PDB entry 5VNW | X-ray diffraction, 2.60 A resolution | chains A and D

Chain A:
Protein: Serum albumin
From: Homo sapiens
UniProtKB: P02768 (ALBU_HUMAN); residues 1-585 here correspond to UniProt positions 25-609 (UniProt number = residue number + 24)
Amino-acid sequence (585 residues; each row starts with the number of its first residue):
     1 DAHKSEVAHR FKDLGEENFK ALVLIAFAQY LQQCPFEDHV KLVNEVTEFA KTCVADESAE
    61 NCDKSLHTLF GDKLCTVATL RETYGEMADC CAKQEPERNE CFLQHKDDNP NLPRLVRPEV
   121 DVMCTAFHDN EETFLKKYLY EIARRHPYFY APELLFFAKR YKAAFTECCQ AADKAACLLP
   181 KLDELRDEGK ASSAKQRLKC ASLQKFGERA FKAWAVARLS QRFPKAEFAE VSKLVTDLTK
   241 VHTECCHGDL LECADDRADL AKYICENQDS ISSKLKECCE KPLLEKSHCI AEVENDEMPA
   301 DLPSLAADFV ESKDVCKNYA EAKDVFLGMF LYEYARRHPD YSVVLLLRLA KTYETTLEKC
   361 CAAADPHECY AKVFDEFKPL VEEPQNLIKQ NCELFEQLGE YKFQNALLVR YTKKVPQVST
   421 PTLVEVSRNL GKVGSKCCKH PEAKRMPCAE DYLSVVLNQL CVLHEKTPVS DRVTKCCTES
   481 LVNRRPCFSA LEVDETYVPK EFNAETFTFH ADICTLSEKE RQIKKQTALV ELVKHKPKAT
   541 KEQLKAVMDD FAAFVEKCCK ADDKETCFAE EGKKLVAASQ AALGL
Disordered / not traced: 1, 585
UniProt features mapped onto this chain:
  - binding site (Cu cation): His-3
  - binding site (Ca(2+)): Glu-6, Asp-13, Glu-244, Asp-249, Glu-252, Asp-255, Asp-259
  - binding site (Zn(2+)): His-67, His-247, Asp-249
  - binding site ((4Z,15Z)-bilirubin IXalpha): Lys-240
  - site: Lys-4 (Not glycated), Lys-20 (Not glycated), Lys-41 (Not glycated), Lys-64 (Not glycated), Lys-73 (Not glycated), Lys-93 (Not glycated), Lys-106 (Not glycated), Lys-136 (Not glycated), Lys-159 (Not glycated), Lys-174 (Not glycated), Lys-181 (Not glycated), Lys-190 (Not glycated), Lys-195 (Not glycated), Lys-199 (Aspirin-acetylated lysine), Lys-205 (Not glycated), Lys-212 (Not glycated), Lys-240 (Not glycated), Lys-262 (Not glycated), Lys-274 (Not glycated), Lys-286 (Not glycated) and 18 more in UniProt
  - modified residue: Ser-5 (Phosphoserine), Ser-58 (Phosphoserine), Ser-65 (Phosphoserine), Thr-83 (Phosphothreonine), Lys-205 (N6-succinyllysine), Ser-273 (Phosphoserine), Ser-419 (Phosphoserine), Thr-420 (Phosphothreonine), Thr-422 (Phosphothreonine), Lys-436 (N6-succinyllysine), Ser-489 (Phosphoserine), Lys-519 (N6-succinyllysine), Lys-534 (N6-methyllysine), Lys-564 (N6-succinyllysine)
  - glycosylation: Lys-12 (N-linked (Glc) (glycation) lysine), Lys-51 (N-linked (Glc) (glycation) lysine), Lys-137 (N-linked (Glc) (glycation) lysine), Lys-162 (N-linked (Glc) (glycation) lysine), Lys-199 (N-linked (Glc) (glycation) lysine), Lys-225 (N-linked (Glc) (glycation) lysine), Lys-233 (N-linked (Glc) (glycation) lysine), Lys-276 (N-linked (Glc) (glycation) lysine), Lys-281 (N-linked (Glc) (glycation) lysine), Lys-313 (N-linked (Glc) (glycation) lysine), Lys-317 (N-linked (Glc) (glycation) lysine), Asn-318 (N-linked (GlcNAc...) asparagine), Lys-323 (N-linked (Glc) (glycation) lysine), Lys-351 (N-linked (Glc) (glycation) lysine), Lys-378 (N-linked (Glc) (glycation) lysine), Lys-413 (N-linked (Glc) (glycation) lysine), Lys-439 (N-linked (Glc) (glycation) lysine), Lys-444 (N-linked (Glc) (glycation) lysine), Asp-494 (N-linked (GlcNAc...) asparagine), Lys-525 (N-linked (Glc) (glycation) lysine) and 4 more in UniProt
Disulfides: Cys-53/Cys-62, Cys-75/Cys-91, Cys-90/Cys-101, Cys-124/Cys-169, Cys-168/Cys-177, Cys-200/Cys-246, Cys-245/Cys-253, Cys-265/Cys-279, Cys-278/Cys-289, Cys-316/Cys-361, Cys-360/Cys-369, Cys-392/Cys-438, Cys-437/Cys-448, Cys-461/Cys-477, Cys-476/Cys-487, Cys-514/Cys-559, Cys-558/Cys-567

Chain D:
Protein: Nb.b201
From: synthetic construct
Amino-acid sequence (120 residues; row label = number of the first residue in the row):
     1 QVQLQESGGG LVQAGGSLRL SCAASGYISD AYYMGWYRQA PGKEREFVAT ITHGTNTYYA
    61 DSVKGRFTIS RDNAKNTVYL QMNSLKPEDT AVYYCAVLET RSYSFRYWGQ GTQVTVSSLE
Disulfides: Cys-22/Cys-95

Interface between chain A and chain D:
Residue-residue contacts (22; chain A residue first):
  Lys-557(A) / Arg-101(D)  hydrogen bond (side chain-backbone)
  Lys-557(A) / Tyr-103(D)
  Ala-561(A) / Ser-102(D)
  Asp-562(A) / Tyr-103(D)  hydrogen bond (backbone-backbone)
  Asp-562(A) / Ser-104(D)
  Asp-562(A) / Phe-105(D)  hydrogen bond (side chain-backbone)
  Asp-563(A) / Tyr-33(D)  hydrogen bond
  Asp-563(A) / Tyr-37(D)  hydrogen bond
  Asp-563(A) / Phe-47(D)
  Asp-563(A) / Leu-98(D)
  Asp-563(A) / Tyr-103(D)  hydrogen bond (backbone-backbone)
  Glu-565(A) / Phe-47(D)
  Thr-566(A) / Tyr-33(D)
  Thr-566(A) / Phe-47(D)
  Thr-566(A) / Thr-50(D)
  Cys-567(A) / Tyr-103(D)  hydrophobic
  Ala-569(A) / Tyr-58(D)  hydrophobic
  Glu-570(A) / Thr-52(D)
  Glu-570(A) / Asn-56(D)  hydrogen bond
  Glu-570(A) / Tyr-58(D)  hydrogen bond
  Glu-570(A) / Tyr-103(D)
  Glu-571(A) / Tyr-103(D)  hydrogen bond
Also at the interface, not in a pair above, chain A (11 interface residues in all): Lys-573

Overview:
11 residues of chain A and 13 residues of chain D are in contact; the contacts include 9 hydrogen bonds. Among
the polar pairs are Lys-557(A)/Arg-101(D), Asp-562(A)/Phe-105(D) and Asp-563(A)/Tyr-33(D).
Chain A is Serum albumin (Homo sapiens) and chain D is Nb.b201 (synthetic construct); the structure, Crystal
structure of Nb.b201 bound to human serum albumin, was determined by X-ray diffraction together with 5VNV from
the same study.
